Entry 5MN6 (X-ray diffraction, 3.20 A resolution); this record covers chain A.

# Chain A
Name: Cell division protein FtsZ
From: Staphylococcus aureus
Reference sequence: P0A031 (FTSZ_STAAU); residue numbers follow UniProt; this construct covers 12-316
Chain sequence (305 residues; row label = number of the first residue in the row):
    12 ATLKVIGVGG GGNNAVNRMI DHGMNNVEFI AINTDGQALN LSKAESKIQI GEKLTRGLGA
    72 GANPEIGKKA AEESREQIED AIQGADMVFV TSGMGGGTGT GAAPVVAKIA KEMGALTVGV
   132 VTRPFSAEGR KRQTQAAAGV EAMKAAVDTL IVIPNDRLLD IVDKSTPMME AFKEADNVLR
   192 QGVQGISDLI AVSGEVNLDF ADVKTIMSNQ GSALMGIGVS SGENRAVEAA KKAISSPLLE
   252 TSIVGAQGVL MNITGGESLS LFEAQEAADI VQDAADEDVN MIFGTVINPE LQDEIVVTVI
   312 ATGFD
Not modelled in the structure: 12, 202-208, 316
Construct notes: engineered mutation A138 (Phe in P0A031)
Small-molecule neighbours: GDP (guanosine-5'-diphosphate): G20, G21, G22, G23, N25, N44, G104, M105, G106, G107, G108, T109, G110, T133, P135, F136, E139, R143, N166, F183, A186, D187, L190
Swiss-Prot annotation at these positions:
  - binding site (GTP): G21 to N25, G108 to G110, E139, R143, D187
What the authors report for this chain:
  - mutagenesis - F138A: decreased catalytic activity on GTP

# Overview
Chain A binds GDP. Curated annotation (UniProt) lists 11 GTP-binding residues. From the paper: F138A reduces
catalytic activity on GTP.
Chain A is Cell division protein FtsZ (Staphylococcus aureus); the structure, S. aureus FtsZ 12-316 F138A GDP
Closed form (3FCm), was determined by X-ray diffraction, deposited together with 5MN7, 5MN8, 5MN4 and 5MN5.
